Entry 1HCQ (X-ray diffraction, 2.40 A resolution); this record covers chains A and B of the 4 polymer chains in the assembly.

== Chain A (and B) ==
Molecule: Protein (estrogen receptor)
From: Homo sapiens
Notes: chain B of this document is another copy of the same molecule, construct and numbering; everything in this record applies to it too
UniProtKB: P03372 (ESR1_HUMAN); residues 2-84 here correspond to UniProt positions 180-262 (UniProt number = residue number + 178)
Sequence (84 residues; row label = number of the first residue in the row):
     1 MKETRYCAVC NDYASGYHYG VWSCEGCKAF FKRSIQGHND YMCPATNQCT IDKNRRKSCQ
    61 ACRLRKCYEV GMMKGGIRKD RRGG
Not modelled in the structure: 75-84 (chain B: 1-3, 75-84)
Sequence notes: initiating methionine (1)
Bound ions: Zn2+ site 1: Cys-7, Cys-10, Cys-24, Cys-27; Zn2+ site 2: Cys-43, Cys-49, Cys-59, Cys-62

== Interface between chain A and chain B ==
Contacting residue pairs (15; chain A residue first):
  Met-42(A) / Asn-54(B)
  Met-42(A) / Arg-55(B)
  Cys-43(A) / Arg-55(B)  hydrogen bond (backbone-side chain)
  Pro-44(A) / Cys-49(B)
  Pro-44(A) / Thr-50(B)  hydrogen bond (backbone-backbone)
  Pro-44(A) / Arg-55(B)
  Pro-44(A) / Ser-58(B)
  Ala-45(A) / Ala-45(B)  hydrophobic
  Cys-49(A) / Pro-44(B)
  Thr-50(A) / Pro-44(B)  hydrogen bond (backbone-backbone)
  Arg-55(A) / Met-42(B)
  Arg-55(A) / Cys-43(B)
  Arg-55(A) / Pro-44(B)
  Ser-58(A) / Pro-44(B)
  Ser-58(A) / Ser-58(B)

== In short ==
8 residues of chain A face 9 of chain B across their interface, with 3 hydrogen bonds. Among the polar pairs
are Cys-43(A)/Arg-55(B) and Pro-44(A)/Thr-50(B). The Zn2+ site 1 is built by Cys-7(A), Cys-10(A), Cys-24(A)
and Cys-27(A).
Both chains are Protein (estrogen receptor) (Homo sapiens). Entry 1HCQ (The crystal structure of the estrogen
receptor DNA-binding domain bound to DNA: how receptors discriminate between ...) was determined by X-ray
diffraction.
